5CGS - chain A; structure by X-ray diffraction, 1.63 A resolution.

[Chain A]
Name: Beta-lactamase
From: Escherichia coli
Notes: EC 3.5.2.6
UniProtKB: Q9L387 (Q9L387_ECOLX); residues 3-361 here correspond to UniProt positions 24-382 (UniProt number = residue number + 21)
Sequence (362 residues; each row starts with the number of its first residue; numbering starts at 0):
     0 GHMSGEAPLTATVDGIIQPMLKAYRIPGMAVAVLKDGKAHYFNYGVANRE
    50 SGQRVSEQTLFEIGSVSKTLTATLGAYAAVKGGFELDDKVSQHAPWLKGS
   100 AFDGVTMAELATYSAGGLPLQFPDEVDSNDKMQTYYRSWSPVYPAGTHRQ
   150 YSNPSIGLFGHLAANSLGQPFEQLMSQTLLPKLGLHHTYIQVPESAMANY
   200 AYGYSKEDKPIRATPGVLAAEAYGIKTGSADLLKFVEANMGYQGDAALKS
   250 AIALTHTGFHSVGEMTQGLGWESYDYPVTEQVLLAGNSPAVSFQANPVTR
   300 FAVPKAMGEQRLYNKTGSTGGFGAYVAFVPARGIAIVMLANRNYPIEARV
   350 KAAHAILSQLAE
Unresolved in the structure: 0-5
Differences from the reference sequence: expression tag (0-2)
Metal / ion sites: Zn2+ site 1: His39, Asp274; Zn2+ site 2: Glu124, Asp126, His147; Zn2+ site 3 near His160 (its only coordinating residue here); Zn2+ site 4 near His185 (its only coordinating residue here)
What the authors report for this chain:
  - catalytic residues: Ser64 (proposed by the authors, not directly observed)
  - post-translational modification sites: Ser64 (proposed by the authors, not directly observed)
  - contacts within the chain: Gln120-Asn152 (hydrogen bond)

[Overview]
His39 and Asp274 form the Zn2+ site 1. Glu124, Asp126 and His147 coordinate Zn2+ site 2. The paper reports the
catalytic residue Ser64; a modification site at Ser64.
Chain A is Beta-lactamase (Escherichia coli); the structure, CRYSTAL STRUCTURE OF Fox-4 cephamycinase, was
determined by X-ray diffraction (same publication as 5CGW and 5CGX).
